Entry 7VA4 (electron microscopy, 14.00 A resolution (very low resolution: no residue pairs are listed; an interface is given only as per-side residue counts)); this record covers chains J and U of the 34 polymer chains in the assembly.

Chain J:
Molecule: 539-nt DNA strand
Source organism: Homo sapiens
Sequence (539 nucleotides; each row starts with the number of its first residue):
     1 AACCCTAACCCTAACCCTAACCCTAACCCTAACCCTAACCCTAACCCTAA
    51 CCCTAACCCTAACCCTAACCCTAACCCTAACCCTAACCCTAACCCTAACC
   101 CTAACCCTAACCCTAACCCTAACCCTAACCCTAACCCTAACCCTAACCCT
   151 AACCCTAACCCTAACCCTAACCCTAACCCTAACCCTAACCCTAACCCTAA
   201 CCCTAACCCTAACCCTAACCCTAACCCTAACCCTAACCCTAACCCTAACC
   251 CTAACCCTAACCCTAACCCTAACCCTAACCCTAACCCTAACCCTAACCCT
   301 AACCCTAACCCTAACCCTAACCCTAACCCTAACCCTAACCCTAACCCTAA
   351 CCCTAACCCTAACCCTAACCCTAACCCTAACCCTAACCCTAACCCTAACC
   401 CTAACCCTAACCCTAACCCTAACCATAACCCTAACCCTAACCCTAACCCT
   451 AACCCTAACCCTAACCCTAACCCTAACCCTAACCCTAACCCTAACCCTAA
   501 CCCTAACCCTAACCCTAACCCTAACCCTAACCCTAACCC

Chain U:
Name: Histone H2A type 1-B/E
Source organism: Homo sapiens
UniProt: P04908 (H2A1B_HUMAN); residues 0-129 here correspond to UniProt positions 1-130 (UniProt number = residue number + 1)
Amino-acid sequence (130 residues; each row starts with the number of its first residue; numbering starts at 0):
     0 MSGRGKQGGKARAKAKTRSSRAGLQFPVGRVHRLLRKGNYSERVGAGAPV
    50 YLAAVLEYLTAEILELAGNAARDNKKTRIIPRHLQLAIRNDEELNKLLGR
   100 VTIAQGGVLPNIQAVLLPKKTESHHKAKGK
Not modelled in the structure: 0-9
UniProt features mapped onto this chain:
  - modified residue: Ser1 (N-acetylserine), Arg3 (Citrulline), Lys5 (N6-(2-hydroxyisobutyryl)lysine), Lys9 (N6-(2-hydroxyisobutyryl)lysine), Lys13 (N6-(beta-hydroxybutyryl)lysine), Lys36 (N6-(2-hydroxyisobutyryl)lysine), Lys74 (N6-(2-hydroxyisobutyryl)lysine), Lys75 (N6-(2-hydroxyisobutyryl)lysine), Lys95 (N6-(2-hydroxyisobutyryl)lysine), Gln104 (N5-methylglutamine), Lys118 (N6-(2-hydroxyisobutyryl)lysine), Lys119 (N6-crotonyllysine), Thr120 (Phosphothreonine), Lys125 (N6-crotonyllysine)
  - cross-link (Glycyl lysine isopeptide (Lys-Gly)): Lys13 (interchain with G-Cter in ubiquitin), Lys15 (interchain with G-Cter in ubiquitin), Lys119 (interchain with G-Cter in ubiquitin)

How chain J and chain U interact:
At this resolution (14 A) residue pairs are not listed: 10 residues of chain J and 13 of chain U lie at the interface.

Overview:
10 residues of chain J face 13 of chain U across their interface.
Here chain J is a 539-nt DNA strand and chain U is Histone H2A type 1-B/E, both from Homo sapiens. Entry 7VA4
(Telomeric tetranucleosome in open state) was determined by electron microscopy together with 7V90, 7V96,
7V9C, 7V9J, 7V9K and 7V9S from the same study.
